PDB entry 6IRV | X-ray diffraction, 2.70 A resolution | chain A

== Chain A ==
Protein: Phosphorylated CTD-interacting factor 1
Source organism: Homo sapiens
Reference sequence: Q9H4Z3 (PCIF1_HUMAN); residues 174-672 here = UniProt positions 174-672
Sequence (508 residues; row label = number of the first residue in the row):
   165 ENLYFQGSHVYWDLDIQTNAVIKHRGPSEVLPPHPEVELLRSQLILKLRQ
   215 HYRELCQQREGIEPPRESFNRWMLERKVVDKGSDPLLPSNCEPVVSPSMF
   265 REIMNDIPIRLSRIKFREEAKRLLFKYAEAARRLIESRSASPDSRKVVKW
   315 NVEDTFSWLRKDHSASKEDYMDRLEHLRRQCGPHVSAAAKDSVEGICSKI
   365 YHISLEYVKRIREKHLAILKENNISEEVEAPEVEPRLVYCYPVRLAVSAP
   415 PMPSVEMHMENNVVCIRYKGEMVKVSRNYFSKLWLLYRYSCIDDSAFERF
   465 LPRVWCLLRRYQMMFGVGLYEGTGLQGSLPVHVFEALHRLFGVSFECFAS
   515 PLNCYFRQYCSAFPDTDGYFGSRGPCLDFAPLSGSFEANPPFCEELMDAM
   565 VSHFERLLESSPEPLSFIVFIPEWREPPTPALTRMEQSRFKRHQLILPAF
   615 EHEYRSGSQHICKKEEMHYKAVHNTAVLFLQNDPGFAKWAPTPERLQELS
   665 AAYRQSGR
Disordered / not traced: 480-489, 669-672
Differences from the reference sequence: expression tag (165-173)
Curated features (UniProtKB/Swiss-Prot):
  - motif: Gln669 to Arg672 (Nuclear localization signal)
  - binding site (substrate): Arg235, Arg265, Glu558, Trp588 to Pro592
  - binding site (S-adenosyl-L-methionine): Asn553 to Phe556, Phe614 to His616
  - mutagenesis: Asn553 to Phe556 (Abolishes formation of N(6),2'-O-dimethyladenosine cap (m6A(m))), Asn553 (N553A: Strongly reduced formation of N(6),2'-O-dimethyladenosine cap (m6A(m))), Phe556 (F556G: Strongly reduced formation of N(6),2'-O-dimethyladenosine cap (m6A(m)))

== Overview ==
Curated annotation (UniProt) lists 8 substrate-binding residues, 7 S-adenosyl-L-methionine-binding residues
and 4 mutagenesis sites.
Chain A is Phosphorylated CTD-interacting factor 1 (Homo sapiens); the structure, Crystal structure of the
human cap-specific adenosine methyltransferase, was determined by X-ray diffraction, deposited together with
6IRW, 6IRX, 6IRY, 6IRZ and 6IS0.
